1BCS - chains A and B of the 3 polymer chains in the assembly; structure by X-ray diffraction, 2.08 A resolution.

== Chain A ==
Name: Serine carboxypeptidase II
Source organism: Triticum aestivum
Notes: EC 3.4.16.6
Reference sequence: P08819 (CBP2_WHEAT); the construct lacks a stretch of the UniProt sequence and is renumbered around it, so the offset changes along the chain: -9 to 11 = UniProt 1-21; 14-23 = UniProt 22-31; 24-58 = UniProt 33-67; 59-76 = UniProt 69-86; 3 more segments
Amino-acid sequence (263 residues; numbered -9 to 251 plus 6 insertion-coded residues; 4 numbers in that range are skipped by the numbering (no residue carries them; nothing is unmodelled there); the number before each row is that of its first residue; a row labelled like 112A-112C holds insertion residues (112A, then the next letters in order); numbers below 1 keep their minus sign (Val-9 is residue -9)):
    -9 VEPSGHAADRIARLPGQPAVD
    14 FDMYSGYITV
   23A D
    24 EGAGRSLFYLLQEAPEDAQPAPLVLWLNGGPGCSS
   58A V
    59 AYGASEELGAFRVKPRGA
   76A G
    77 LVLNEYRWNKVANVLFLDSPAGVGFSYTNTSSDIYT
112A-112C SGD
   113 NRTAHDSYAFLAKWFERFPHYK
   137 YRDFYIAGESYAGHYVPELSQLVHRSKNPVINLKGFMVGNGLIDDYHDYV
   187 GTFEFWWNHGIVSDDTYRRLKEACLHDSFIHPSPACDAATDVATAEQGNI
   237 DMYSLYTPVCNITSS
Not modelled in the structure: -9 to -5, 249-251
Swiss-Prot annotation at these positions:
  - active site: Ser146
  - binding site (substrate): Asn51 to Gly53, Glu145 to Tyr147
  - glycosylation (N-linked (GlcNAc...) asparagine): Asn105, Asn113, Asn247
Disulfide bonds: Cys210-Cys222
Residues lining bound ligands:
  - arginine (ARG): Asn51, Gly52, Gly53, Cys56, Tyr60, Glu145, Ser146, Tyr239
  - N-acetylglucosamine (NAG; 2-acetamido-2-deoxy-beta-D-glucopyranose): Asn113, Arg114, His117

== Chain B ==
Name: Serine carboxypeptidase II
Source organism: Triticum aestivum
Notes: EC 3.4.16.6
Reference sequence: P08819 (CBP2_WHEAT); the construct lacks a stretch of the UniProt sequence and is renumbered around it, so the offset changes along the chain: 262-268 = UniProt 264-270; 271-303 = UniProt 271-303; 304-308 = UniProt 306-310; 309-324 = UniProt 314-329; 3 more segments
Amino-acid sequence (160 residues; row label = number of the first residue in the row; note: 13 numbers in that range are skipped by the numbering (no residue carries them; nothing is unmodelled there); a row labelled like 303A-303B holds insertion residues (303A, then the next letters in order)):
   262 TGSYDPC
   271 TERYSTAYYNRRDVQMALHANVTGAMNYTWATC
303A-303B SD
   304 TINTH
308A-308C WHD
   309 APRSMLPIYRELIAAG
   328 LRIWVFSGDTDAVVPLTATRYSIGAL
   362 GLPTTTSWYPWYDD
  375A Q
   376 EVGGWSQVYKGLTLVSVRGAGHEVPLHRPRQALVLFQYFLQGKPMPGQTK
   426 NAT
Not modelled in the structure: 262-263, 424-428
Residues lining bound ligands: arginine (ARG): Glu272, His397, Glu398

== Interface between chain A and chain B ==
Disulfides between the chains: Cys56(A)-Cys303(B), Cys246(A)-Cys268(B)
Pairs across the interface (204; chain A residue first):
  Ala-2(A) - His289(B)
  Asp-1(A) - His289(B)  hydrogen bond (backbone-side chain)
  Arg0(A) - His289(B)  hydrogen bond (backbone-side chain)
  Ile1(A) - Ala287(B)
  Arg3(A) - Ala287(B)
  Leu4(A) - Tyr278(B)
  Leu4(A) - Ala287(B)  hydrophobic
  Pro5(A) - Tyr278(B)  hydrogen bond (backbone-side chain)
  Pro5(A) - Arg281(B)
  Pro5(A) - Asp283(B)
  Pro5(A) - Val284(B)  hydrophobic
  Pro5(A) - Ala287(B)
  Ser18(A) - Leu288(B)  hydrogen bond (side chain-backbone)
  Ser18(A) - His289(B)  hydrogen bond (backbone-side chain)
  Tyr20(A) - His289(B)
  Tyr20(A) - Ala290(B)
  Tyr20(A) - Asn291(B)  hydrogen bond (side chain-backbone)
  Tyr20(A) - Met296(B)
  Phe31(A) - Leu288(B)
  Phe31(A) - Ala290(B)  hydrophobic
  Val47(A) - Phe411(B)  hydrophobic
  Gly53(A) - Asn306(B)
  Pro54(A) - Asn306(B)  hydrogen bond (backbone-side chain)
  Pro54(A) - Trp308A(B)  hydrophobic
  Gly55(A) - Cys303(B)
  Gly55(A) - Ser303A(B)  hydrogen bond (backbone-backbone)
  Gly55(A) - Ile305(B)
  Cys56(A) - Thr302(B)
  Cys56(A) - Cys303(B)  disulfide
  Ser57(A) - Thr302(B)  hydrogen bond (backbone-backbone)
  Val58A(A) - Tyr279(B)
  Ala59(A) - Trp300(B)  hydrophobic
  Ala59(A) - Thr302(B)
  Tyr60(A) - Glu272(B)  hydrogen bond
  Tyr60(A) - Thr302(B)  hydrogen bond
  Tyr60(A) - Cys303(B)
  Tyr60(A) - Glu398(B)
  Ser63(A) - Ser275(B)
  Ser63(A) - Tyr279(B)  hydrogen bond
  Glu64(A) - Thr271(B)  hydrogen bond
  Glu64(A) - Glu272(B)
  Glu64(A) - Glu398(B)
  Glu64(A) - Leu401(B)
  Glu65(A) - Glu398(B)
  Glu65(A) - Pro400(B)
  Leu66(A) - Pro400(B)
  Arg70(A) - Pro400(B)  hydrogen bond (side chain-backbone)
  Val71(A) - Tyr274(B)
  Val71(A) - Ser275(B)
  Val71(A) - Tyr278(B)  hydrophobic
  Lys72(A) - Tyr274(B)
  Pro73(A) - Tyr274(B)  hydrophobic
  Arg74(A) - Tyr274(B)
  Arg74(A) - Ala277(B)
  Gly75(A) - Tyr274(B)
  Gly75(A) - Ala277(B)
  Gly75(A) - Tyr278(B)
  Gly75(A) - Arg281(B)  hydrogen bond (backbone-side chain)
  Ala76(A) - Arg281(B)  hydrogen bond (backbone-side chain)
  Leu77(A) - Tyr278(B)
  Tyr82(A) - Pro404(B)
  Tyr82(A) - Arg405(B)
  Tyr82(A) - Leu408(B)
  Trp84(A) - Ala407(B)
  Trp84(A) - Leu408(B)
  Trp84(A) - Phe411(B)  hydrophobic
  Val87(A) - Phe411(B)  hydrophobic
  Val87(A) - Gln412(B)
  Val87(A) - Leu415(B)  hydrophobic
  Ala88(A) - Phe411(B)  hydrophobic
  Pro96(A) - Trp308A(B)  hydrophobic
  Ala97(A) - Ile305(B)
  Gly98(A) - Ile305(B)
  Val99(A) - Ile305(B)  hydrophobic
  Gly100(A) - Trp300(B)
  Phe101(A) - Tyr279(B)
  Phe101(A) - Gln285(B)
  Phe101(A) - Leu288(B)  hydrophobic
  Phe101(A) - Ala290(B)  hydrophobic
  Phe101(A) - Met296(B)
  Phe101(A) - Trp300(B)
  Ile110(A) - Thr304(B)
  Ile110(A) - Ile305(B)
  Tyr111(A) - Thr304(B)
  Tyr111(A) - His308(B)
  Tyr111(A) - His308B(B)  hydrogen bond (backbone-side chain)
  Thr112(A) - His308B(B)
  Ser112A(A) - His308(B)
  Ser112A(A) - Trp308A(B)
  Ser112A(A) - His308B(B)  hydrogen bond (backbone-backbone)
  Gly112B(A) - Trp308A(B)
  Gly112B(A) - Asp308C(B)
  Asp112C(A) - Trp308A(B)  hydrogen bond
  Asp112C(A) - Asp308C(B)  hydrogen bond (backbone-backbone)
  Asp112C(A) - Ala309(B)
  Asp112C(A) - Pro310(B)
  Asn113(A) - Asp308C(B)  hydrogen bond (backbone-side chain)
  Thr115(A) - Trp308A(B)
  Tyr141(A) - Arg329(B)  hydrogen bond
  Tyr141(A) - Phe414(B)  hydrophobic
  Tyr141(A) - Leu415(B)
  Glu145(A) - Glu398(B)
  Ser146(A) - His397(B)  hydrogen bond
  Tyr147(A) - Trp308A(B)  hydrogen bond
  Tyr147(A) - Ala309(B)
  Gly149(A) - Met313(B)
  His150(A) - Pro310(B)
  His150(A) - Met313(B)
  Tyr151(A) - Trp308A(B)
  Pro153(A) - Ile316(B)
  Glu154(A) - Pro310(B)
  Glu154(A) - Met313(B)
  Ser156(A) - Leu320(B)
  Gln157(A) - Ile316(B)
  Gln157(A) - Glu319(B)  hydrogen bond
  His160(A) - Glu319(B)  salt bridge
  His160(A) - Leu320(B)
  His160(A) - Ala323(B)
  Arg161(A) - Glu319(B)  salt bridge
  Leu169(A) - Leu328(B)  hydrophobic
  Lys170(A) - Leu328(B)
  Lys170(A) - Arg329(B)  hydrogen bond (backbone-backbone)
  Gly171(A) - Arg329(B)
  Phe172(A) - Tyr317(B)  hydrophobic
  Phe172(A) - Leu320(B)  hydrophobic
  Phe172(A) - Arg329(B)  hydrogen bond (backbone-backbone)
  Phe172(A) - Ile330(B)
  Phe172(A) - Trp331(B)  hydrogen bond (backbone-backbone)
  Phe172(A) - Phe414(B)
  Met173(A) - Trp331(B)  hydrophobic
  Met173(A) - Phe333(B)  hydrophobic
  Met173(A) - Leu410(B)  hydrophobic
  Met173(A) - Phe414(B)  hydrophobic
  Val174(A) - Trp331(B)  hydrogen bond (backbone-backbone)
  Val174(A) - Val332(B)
  Val174(A) - Phe333(B)  hydrogen bond (backbone-backbone)
  Gly175(A) - Phe333(B)
  Asn176(A) - Phe333(B)  hydrogen bond (backbone-backbone)
  Asn176(A) - Ser334(B)
  Asn176(A) - Gly335(B)  hydrogen bond (side chain-backbone)
  Asn176(A) - Asp338(B)  hydrogen bond
  Asn176(A) - Val341(B)  hydrogen bond (side chain-backbone)
  Asn176(A) - His397(B)
  Asn176(A) - Val399(B)
  Gly177(A) - Val341(B)
  Ile179(A) - Ser312(B)
  Ile179(A) - Met313(B)  hydrogen bond (backbone-backbone)
  Ile179(A) - Leu314(B)  hydrophobic
  Ile179(A) - Tyr317(B)
  Ile179(A) - Thr346(B)
  Ile179(A) - Ser349(B)
  Ile179(A) - Ile350(B)  hydrophobic
  Asp180(A) - Arg311(B)
  Asp180(A) - Ser312(B)  hydrogen bond
  Asp180(A) - Leu314(B)
  Asp180(A) - Ser349(B)
  Asp181(A) - Arg311(B)  hydrogen bond (backbone-backbone)
  His183(A) - Tyr348(B)
  His183(A) - Ser349(B)
  His183(A) - Ala352(B)
  Asp184(A) - Ala345(B)
  Asp184(A) - Ser349(B)  hydrogen bond
  Val186(A) - Tyr348(B)  hydrophobic
  Gly187(A) - Thr344(B)
  Gly187(A) - Ala345(B)
  Gly187(A) - Tyr348(B)
  Thr188(A) - Pro342(B)
  Thr188(A) - Ala345(B)
  Glu190(A) - Tyr348(B)  hydrogen bond
  Phe191(A) - Asp336(B)
  Phe191(A) - Asp338(B)
  Phe191(A) - Ala339(B)  hydrophobic
  Phe191(A) - Pro342(B)  hydrophobic
  Phe191(A) - Thr344(B)
  Trp192(A) - Ala339(B)  hydrogen bond (side chain-backbone)
  His212(A) - Arg311(B)  hydrogen bond (backbone-side chain)
  Asp213(A) - Arg311(B)
  Ser214(A) - Arg311(B)
  Ile216(A) - Ala309(B)  hydrophobic
  His217(A) - Trp308A(B)  hydrogen bond (side chain-backbone)
  His217(A) - His308B(B)
  Met238(A) - Asp338(B)
  Met238(A) - Ala339(B)  hydrogen bond (backbone-backbone)
  Met238(A) - Val340(B)  hydrogen bond (backbone-backbone)
  Tyr239(A) - Asp338(B)
  Tyr239(A) - Val340(B)  hydrophobic
  Tyr239(A) - Gly396(B)
  Tyr239(A) - His397(B)  hydrogen bond (backbone-backbone)
  Ser240(A) - Thr337(B)
  Ser240(A) - His402(B)
  Leu241(A) - Thr337(B)  hydrogen bond (backbone-backbone)
  Leu241(A) - Ala339(B)  hydrophobic
  Tyr242(A) - Thr337(B)
  Thr243(A) - Tyr265(B)
  Thr243(A) - His402(B)
  Pro244(A) - Tyr265(B)
  Pro244(A) - Pro267(B)
  Val245(A) - Pro267(B)
  Cys246(A) - Pro267(B)
  Cys246(A) - Cys268(B)  disulfide
  Cys246(A) - Arg273(B)
  Asn247(A) - Cys268(B)
  Ile248(A) - Cys268(B)  hydrophobic
  Ile248(A) - Arg273(B)
Also at the interface, not in a pair above, chain A (110 interface residues in all): Gly19, Pro45, Gly76A, Arg83, Lys86, Ser102, Tyr103, Leu178, His195, Ile197, Phe215, Asp237
Also at the interface, not in a pair above, chain B (84 interface residues in all): Tyr298, Ala301, Leu343

== Overview ==
The interface between chain A and chain B involves 110 residues on one side and 84 on the other; the contacts
include 2 disulfide bonds, 46 hydrogen bonds and 2 salt bridges. Polar contacts include His160(A)-Glu319(B),
Arg161(A)-Glu319(B) and Asp-1(A)-His289(B).
Chain A is Serine carboxypeptidase II and chain B is Serine carboxypeptidase II, both from Triticum aestivum;
the structure, Complex of the wheat serine carboxypeptidase, cpdw-II, with the microbial peptide aldehyde
inhibitor, chymostatin, and arginine ..., was determined by X-ray diffraction (same publication as 1BCR).
